4FFI - chain A; structure by X-ray diffraction, 2.30 A resolution.

[Chain A]
Protein: Levan fructotransferase
Source organism: Arthrobacter ureafaciens
Notes: EC 4.2.2.16
Reference sequence: Q9KJD0 (Q9KJD0_9MICC); numbering as in UniProt (aligned over 41-521)
Sequence (492 residues; each row starts with the number of its first residue):
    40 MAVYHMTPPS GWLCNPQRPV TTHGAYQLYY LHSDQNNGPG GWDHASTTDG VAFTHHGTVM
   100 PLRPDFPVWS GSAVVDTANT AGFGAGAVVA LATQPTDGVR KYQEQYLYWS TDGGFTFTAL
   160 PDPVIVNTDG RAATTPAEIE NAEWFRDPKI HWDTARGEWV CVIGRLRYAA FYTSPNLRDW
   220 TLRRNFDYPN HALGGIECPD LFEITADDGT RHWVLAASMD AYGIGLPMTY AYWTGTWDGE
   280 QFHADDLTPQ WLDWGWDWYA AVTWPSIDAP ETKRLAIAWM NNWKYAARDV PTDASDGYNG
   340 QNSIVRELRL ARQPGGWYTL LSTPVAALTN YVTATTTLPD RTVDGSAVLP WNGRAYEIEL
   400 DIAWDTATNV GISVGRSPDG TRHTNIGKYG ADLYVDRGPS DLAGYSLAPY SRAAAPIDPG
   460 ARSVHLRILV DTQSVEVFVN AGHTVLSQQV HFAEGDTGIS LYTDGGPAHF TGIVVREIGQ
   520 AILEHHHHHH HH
Disordered / not traced: 40, 521-531
Sequence notes: expression tag (40, 522-531); engineered mutation Asn54 (Asp in Q9KJD0); conflict Asp115 (Gly in Q9KJD0)
Residues lining bound ligands:
  - beta-D-fructofuranose (FRU), molecule 1: Asp168, Asn180, Arg204, Tyr207, Ala209, Leu221, Asn224, Asp226
  - beta-D-fructofuranose (FRU), molecule 2: Asn408, Asn424, Tyr428, Tyr433, Asp435, Arg451, Tyr501, Thr502, Asp503

[Summary]
Chain A binds beta-D-fructofuranose.
Chain A is Levan fructotransferase (Arthrobacter ureafaciens); the structure, Crystal Structure of Levan
Fructotransferase D54N mutant from Arthrobacter ureafaciens in complex with levanbiose, was determined by
X-ray diffraction, deposited together with 4FFF and 4FFH.
